Entry 6JNJ (X-ray diffraction, 1.50 A resolution); this record covers chains A and B.

== Chain A (and B) ==
Molecule: L-arabinose 1-dehydrogenase (NAD(P)(+))
Organism: Azospirillum brasilense
Notes: EC 1.1.1.376, 1.1.1.120, 1.1.1.48; chain B of this document is another copy of the same molecule, construct and numbering; everything in this record applies to it too
UniProt: Q53TZ2 (ARAA_AZOBR); numbering as in UniProt (aligned over 1-309)
Sequence (311 residues; row label = number of the first residue in the row; numbers below 1 keep their minus sign (Gly-1 is residue -1)):
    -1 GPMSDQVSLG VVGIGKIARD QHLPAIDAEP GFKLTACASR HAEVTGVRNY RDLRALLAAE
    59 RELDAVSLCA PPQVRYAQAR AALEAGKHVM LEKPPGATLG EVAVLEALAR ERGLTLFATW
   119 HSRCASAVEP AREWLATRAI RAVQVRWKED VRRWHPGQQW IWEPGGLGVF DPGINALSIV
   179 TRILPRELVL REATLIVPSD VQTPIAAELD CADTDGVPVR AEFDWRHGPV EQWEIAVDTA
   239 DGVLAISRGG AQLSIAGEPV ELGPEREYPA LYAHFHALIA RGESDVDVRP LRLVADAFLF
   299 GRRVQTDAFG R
Unresolved in the structure: -1 to 3 (chain B: -1 to 2)
Differences from the reference sequence: expression tag (-1 to 0)
Swiss-Prot annotation at these positions:
  - active site: Lys91 (Proton donor)
  - binding site (NADP(+)): Ile15, Ser37, Arg38, Asp169
  - mutagenesis: Asp169 (D169A: Loss of activity), Asn173 (N173A: Decrease by 4 orders of magnitude in catalytic efficiency)

== How chain A and chain B interact ==
Contacting residue pairs (49):
  Tyr74(A) - Val187(B)
  Tyr74(A) - Arg189(B)
  Ala75(A) - Arg189(B)
  Arg78(A) - Thr212(B)  hydrogen bond (side chain-backbone)
  Ala95(A) - Leu297(B)
  Ala95(A) - Phe298(B)  hydrophobic
  Thr96(A) - Asp294(B)
  Thr96(A) - Phe298(B)
  Leu97(A) - Leu97(B)  hydrophobic
  Leu97(A) - Asp294(B)  hydrogen bond (backbone-side chain)
  Gly98(A) - Arg290(B)
  Gly98(A) - Asp294(B)  hydrogen bond (backbone-side chain)
  Glu99(A) - Val187(B)
  Ala101(A) - Arg290(B)
  Val102(A) - Val187(B)  hydrophobic
  Val102(A) - Thr212(B)
  Glu161(A) - Arg300(B)  salt bridge
  Pro162(A) - Phe298(B)
  Pro162(A) - Arg300(B)
  Gly163(A) - Phe298(B)
  Val187(A) - Tyr74(B)
  Val187(A) - Glu99(B)
  Val187(A) - Val102(B)  hydrophobic
  Arg189(A) - Tyr74(B)
  Arg189(A) - Ala75(B)
  Gln200(A) - Arg300(B)
  Gln200(A) - Arg301(B)  hydrogen bond (side chain-backbone)
  Thr212(A) - Arg78(B)  hydrogen bond (backbone-side chain)
  Thr212(A) - Val102(B)
  Arg290(A) - Leu97(B)
  Arg290(A) - Gly98(B)
  Arg290(A) - Ala101(B)
  Asp294(A) - Thr96(B)
  Asp294(A) - Leu97(B)  hydrogen bond (side chain-backbone)
  Asp294(A) - Gly98(B)  hydrogen bond (side chain-backbone)
  Phe296(A) - Phe296(B)
  Phe296(A) - Leu297(B)  hydrophobic
  Leu297(A) - Ala95(B)
  Leu297(A) - Phe296(B)  hydrophobic
  Phe298(A) - Ala95(B)  hydrophobic
  Phe298(A) - Thr96(B)
  Phe298(A) - Pro162(B)
  Phe298(A) - Gly163(B)
  Arg300(A) - Glu161(B)  salt bridge
  Arg300(A) - Pro162(B)
  Arg300(A) - Gln200(B)
  Arg301(A) - Gln200(B)  hydrogen bond (backbone-side chain)
  Arg301(A) - Phe296(B)
  Arg301(A) - Arg301(B)
Interface residues without a listed pair, chain A (32 interface residues in all): Gln71, Leu165, Glu185, Leu188, Leu289, Val292, Ala293, Gly299
Interface residues without a listed pair, chain B (32 interface residues in all): Gln71, Leu165, Glu185, Leu188, Leu289, Val292, Ala293, Gly299

== Overview ==
The chain A/chain B interface involves 32 residues from each chain, with 8 hydrogen bonds and 2 salt bridges.
Among the polar pairs are Glu161(A)-Arg300(B), Arg78(A)-Thr212(B) and Leu97(A)-Asp294(B). UniProt lists
active-site residue Lys91(A), 4 NADP+-binding residues and 2 mutagenesis sites on chain A.
Both chains are L-arabinose 1-dehydrogenase (NAD(P)(+)) (Azospirillum brasilense). Entry 6JNJ (Crystal
structure of Azospirillum brasilense L-arabinose 1-dehydrogenase (apo-form)) was determined by X-ray
diffraction (same publication as 6JNK).
